Entry 1XLR (X-ray diffraction, 1.94 A resolution); this record covers chain A.

Chain A:
Molecule: Chorismate--pyruvate lyase
From: Escherichia coli
Notes: EC 4.1.3.40
UniProt: P26602 (UBIC_ECOLI); residues 1-164 here = UniProt positions 1-164
Chain sequence (164 residues; each row starts with the number of its first residue):
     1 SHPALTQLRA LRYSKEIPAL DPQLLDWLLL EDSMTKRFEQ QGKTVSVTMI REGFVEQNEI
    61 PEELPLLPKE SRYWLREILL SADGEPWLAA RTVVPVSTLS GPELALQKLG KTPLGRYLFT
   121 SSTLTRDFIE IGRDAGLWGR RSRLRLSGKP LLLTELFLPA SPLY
Sequence notes: engineered mutation Ser-14 (Cys in P26602), Ser-81 (Cys in P26602), Ala-90 (Gly in P26602)
Ligand contacts:
  - 4-hydroxy-3-methoxybenzoate (VNL), molecule 1: Leu-30, Glu-31, Asp-32, Ser-33, Arg-116, Leu-124, Thr-125, Arg-126, Arg-140, Ser-142, Leu-144, Leu-153
  - 4-hydroxy-3-methoxybenzoate (VNL), molecule 2: Ser-33, Met-34, Thr-35, Arg-76, Ile-78, Leu-80, Leu-88, Ala-90, Thr-92, Thr-112, Pro-113, Leu-114, Leu-153, Glu-155

Overview:
Chain A binds 4-hydroxy-3-methoxybenzoate.
Chain A is Chorismate--pyruvate lyase (Escherichia coli); the structure, Chorismate lyase with inhibitor
vanillate, was determined by X-ray diffraction, deposited together with 1JD3, 2AHC and 1TT8.
